Entry 8V3T (electron microscopy, 2.70 A resolution); this record covers chains b and n of the 42 polymer chains in the assembly.

== Chain b (and n) ==
Protein: Collar (CD1362)
From: Clostridioides difficile
Notes: chain n of this document is another copy of the same molecule, construct and numbering; everything in this record applies to it too
Reference sequence: A0A1X9JZ99 (A0A1X9JZ99_CLODI); residue numbers follow UniProt; this construct covers 1-147
Amino-acid sequence (147 residues; row label = number of the first residue in the row):
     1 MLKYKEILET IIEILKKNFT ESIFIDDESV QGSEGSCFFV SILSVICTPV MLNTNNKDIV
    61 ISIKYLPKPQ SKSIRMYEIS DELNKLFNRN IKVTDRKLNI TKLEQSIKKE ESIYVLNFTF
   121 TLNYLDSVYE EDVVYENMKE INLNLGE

== Chain b / chain n interface ==
Pairs across the interface - 40 pairs, chain b then chain n:
  Ser71(b) with Asp26(n)
  Ser73(b) with Ile25(n)
  Ile74(b) with Lys5(n)
  Tyr77(b) with Leu8(n); Ser41(n); Ile42(n), hydrogen bond (side chain-backbone)
  Glu78(b) with Lys5(n), salt bridge
  Ser80(b) with Tyr4(n)
  Asp81(b) with Lys3(n); Tyr4(n), hydrogen bond (side chain-backbone); Lys5(n)
  Asn84(b) with Met1(n); Tyr4(n); Lys57(n), hydrogen bond
  Lys85(b) with Tyr129(n)
  Asn88(b) with Val128(n); Tyr129(n), hydrogen bond (side chain-backbone)
  Arg89(b) with Pro49(n); Met51(n), hydrogen bond (side chain-backbone); Leu52(n), hydrogen bond (side chain-backbone); Thr54(n), hydrogen bond (side chain-backbone); Asn55(n), hydrogen bond; Val128(n)
  Thr101(b) with Pro49(n)
  Lys102(b) with Cys47(n)
  Leu103(b) with Val45(n); Ile46(n); Cys47(n), hydrogen bond (backbone-backbone)
  Glu104(b) with Val45(n)
  Gln105(b) with Tyr4(n); Ser44(n); Val45(n), hydrogen bond (backbone-backbone)
  Ser106(b) with Leu43(n)
  Ile107(b) with Ile42(n); Leu43(n), hydrogen bond (backbone-backbone)
  Lys109(b) with Asp27(n), salt bridge
  Ser112(b) with Asp27(n)
  Tyr114(b) with Asp27(n); Phe39(n), hydrophobic; Lys64(n)
Interface residues without a listed pair, chain n (27 interface residues in all): Val40, Asn53

== Summary ==
The interface between chain b and chain n involves 21 residues on one side and 27 on the other; the contacts
include 11 hydrogen bonds and 2 salt bridges. Polar contacts include Glu78(b)-Lys5(n), Lys109(b)-Asp27(n) and
Tyr77(b)-Ile42(n).
Chain b and chain n are both Collar (CD1362) (Clostridioides difficile); the structure, CryoEM Structure of
Diffocin - precontracted - Collar, was determined by electron microscopy (same publication as 8V3W, 8V3X,
8V3Z, 8V40, 8V41 and 8V43).
